7OD9 - chains C and F of the 4 polymer chains in the assembly; structure by X-ray diffraction, 2.30 A resolution.

[Chain C (and F)]
Protein: C-terminal domain of CheF from Methanococcus maripaludis
Source organism: Methanococcus maripaludis X1
Notes: chain F of this document is another copy of the same molecule, construct and numbering; everything in this record applies to it too
UniProtKB: G0H062 (G0H062_METMI); numbering as in UniProt (aligned over 245-348)
Amino-acid sequence (115 residues; numbered 234 to 348; the number before each row is that of its first residue):
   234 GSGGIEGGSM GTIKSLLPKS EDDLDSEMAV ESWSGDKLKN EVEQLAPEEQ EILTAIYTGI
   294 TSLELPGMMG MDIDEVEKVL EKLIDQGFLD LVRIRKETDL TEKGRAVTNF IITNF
Unresolved in the structure: 234-258 (chain F: 234-267)
Construct notes: expression tag (234-244)
Reported in the primary citation:
  - Mg2+ coordination through a water molecule: Phe348

[Interface between chain C and chain F]
Pairs across the interface (115; chain C residue first):
  Ala262(C) - Glu335(F)
  Trp266(C) - Lys336(F)
  Trp266(C) - Ala339(F)  hydrophobic
  Leu271(C) - Ala339(F)
  Leu271(C) - Val340(F)  hydrophobic
  Glu274(C) - Lys336(F)  salt bridge
  Val275(C) - Val340(F)  hydrophobic
  Val275(C) - Phe343(F)  hydrophobic
  Val275(C) - Ile344(F)  hydrophobic
  Leu278(C) - Val340(F)  hydrophobic
  Gln283(C) - Ile344(F)
  Gln283(C) - Asn347(F)
  Gln283(C) - Phe348(F)
  Glu284(C) - Phe348(F)
  Leu286(C) - Leu333(F)  hydrophobic
  Leu286(C) - Thr341(F)
  Thr287(C) - Thr341(F)
  Thr287(C) - Ile344(F)
  Thr287(C) - Phe348(F)
  Ile289(C) - Thr331(F)
  Ile289(C) - Leu333(F)  hydrophobic
  Tyr290(C) - Leu333(F)  hydrophobic
  Tyr290(C) - Arg338(F)
  Tyr290(C) - Thr341(F)
  Ser295(C) - Arg328(F)  hydrogen bond (backbone-side chain)
  Ser295(C) - Lys329(F)  hydrogen bond (side chain-backbone)
  Ser295(C) - Glu330(F)
  Ser295(C) - Thr331(F)  hydrogen bond (side chain-backbone)
  Leu296(C) - Leu296(F)  hydrophobic
  Leu296(C) - Arg328(F)  hydrogen bond (backbone-side chain)
  Pro299(C) - Arg328(F)
  Ile306(C) - Arg326(F)
  Ile306(C) - Arg328(F)
  Glu310(C) - Arg328(F)
  Glu310(C) - Lys329(F)  salt bridge
  Leu313(C) - Lys329(F)
  Glu314(C) - Lys329(F)
  Ile317(C) - Lys329(F)
  Ile317(C) - Thr331(F)
  Gln319(C) - Lys336(F)  hydrogen bond (backbone-side chain)
  Gly320(C) - Thr334(F)  hydrogen bond (backbone-side chain)
  Gly320(C) - Lys336(F)
  Phe321(C) - Leu333(F)
  Phe321(C) - Thr334(F)  hydrogen bond (backbone-side chain)
  Phe321(C) - Lys336(F)
  Phe321(C) - Gly337(F)
  Phe321(C) - Val340(F)  hydrophobic
  Leu322(C) - Thr331(F)
  Leu322(C) - Asp332(F)
  Leu322(C) - Leu333(F)  hydrophobic
  Leu322(C) - Thr334(F)
  Asp323(C) - Thr331(F)
  Asp323(C) - Asp332(F)  hydrogen bond (backbone-backbone)
  Asp323(C) - Thr334(F)
  Leu324(C) - Lys329(F)
  Leu324(C) - Glu330(F)
  Val325(C) - Glu330(F)  hydrogen bond (backbone-backbone)
  Val325(C) - Asp332(F)
  Arg326(C) - Ile306(F)
  Arg326(C) - Asp307(F)  salt bridge
  Arg326(C) - Lys329(F)
  Arg326(C) - Glu330(F)  salt bridge
  Ile327(C) - Glu310(F)
  Ile327(C) - Ile327(F)  hydrophobic
  Ile327(C) - Arg328(F)
  Arg328(C) - Ser295(F)
  Arg328(C) - Leu296(F)  hydrogen bond (side chain-backbone)
  Arg328(C) - Pro299(F)
  Arg328(C) - Ile306(F)
  Arg328(C) - Glu310(F)  salt bridge
  Arg328(C) - Ile327(F)
  Arg328(C) - Arg328(F)  hydrogen bond (backbone-backbone)
  Lys329(C) - Ser295(F)
  Lys329(C) - Glu310(F)  hydrogen bond (backbone-side chain)
  Lys329(C) - Leu324(F)
  Lys329(C) - Arg326(F)
  Lys329(C) - Ile327(F)
  Glu330(C) - Asp323(F)
  Glu330(C) - Leu324(F)
  Glu330(C) - Val325(F)  hydrogen bond (backbone-backbone)
  Glu330(C) - Arg326(F)  hydrogen bond (backbone-backbone)
  Thr331(C) - Ile289(F)
  Thr331(C) - Ser295(F)  hydrogen bond
  Thr331(C) - Leu313(F)
  Thr331(C) - Leu322(F)
  Thr331(C) - Asp323(F)
  Thr331(C) - Val325(F)
  Asp332(C) - Leu322(F)
  Asp332(C) - Asp323(F)  hydrogen bond (backbone-backbone)
  Asp332(C) - Val325(F)
  Leu333(C) - Leu286(F)  hydrophobic
  Leu333(C) - Tyr290(F)  hydrophobic
  Leu333(C) - Phe321(F)
  Leu333(C) - Leu322(F)  hydrophobic
  Thr334(C) - Gly320(F)  hydrogen bond (side chain-backbone)
  Thr334(C) - Phe321(F)  hydrogen bond (side chain-backbone)
  Thr334(C) - Leu322(F)
  Thr334(C) - Asp323(F)
  Lys336(C) - Leu271(F)
  Lys336(C) - Glu274(F)  salt bridge
  Lys336(C) - Gln319(F)  hydrogen bond (side chain-backbone)
  Lys336(C) - Gly320(F)
  Lys336(C) - Phe321(F)
  Gly337(C) - Phe321(F)
  Val340(C) - Val275(F)  hydrophobic
  Thr341(C) - Leu286(F)  hydrogen bond (side chain-backbone)
  Thr341(C) - Thr287(F)
  Thr341(C) - Tyr290(F)
  Asn342(C) - Tyr290(F)
  Phe343(C) - Lys272(F)
  Phe343(C) - Val275(F)  hydrophobic
  Ile344(C) - Gln283(F)
  Asn347(C) - Gln283(F)
  Phe348(C) - Glu284(F)
  Phe348(C) - Thr287(F)
Interface residues without a listed pair, chain C (50 interface residues in all): Ser259, Lys272, Glu297, Asp307, Val309
Interface residues without a listed pair, chain F (50 interface residues in all): Lys270, Leu278, Thr294, Glu314, Ile317, Ile345

[Summary]
The chain C/chain F interface involves 50 residues from each chain; the contacts include 20 hydrogen bonds and
6 salt bridges. Polar contacts include Glu274(C)-Lys336(F), Glu310(C)-Lys329(F) and Arg326(C)-Asp307(F). From
the paper: water-mediated Mg2+ coordination by Phe348(C).
Both chains are C-terminal domain of CheF from Methanococcus maripaludis (Methanococcus maripaludis X1). Entry
7OD9 (Crystal structure of activated CheY fused to the C-terminal domain of CheF) was determined by X-ray
diffraction.
